6OCZ - chains C and K of the 28 polymer chains in the assembly; structure by X-ray diffraction, 2.65 A resolution.

== Chain C ==
Molecule: Proteasome subunit alpha
Organism: Mycobacterium tuberculosis (strain ATCC 25618 / H37Rv)
Notes: EC 3.4.25.1
UniProt: P9WHU1 (PSA_MYCTU); residue numbers follow UniProt; this construct covers 10-248
Amino-acid sequence (240 residues; each row starts with the number of its first residue):
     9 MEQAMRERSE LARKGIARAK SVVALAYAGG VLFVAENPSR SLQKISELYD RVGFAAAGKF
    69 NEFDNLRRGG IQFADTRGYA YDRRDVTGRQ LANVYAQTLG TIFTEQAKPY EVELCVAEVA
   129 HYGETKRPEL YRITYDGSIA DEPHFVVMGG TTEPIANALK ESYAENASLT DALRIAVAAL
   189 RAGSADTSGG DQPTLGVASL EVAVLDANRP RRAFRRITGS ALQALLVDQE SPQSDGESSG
Disordered / not traced: 192-202, 237-248
Sequence notes: initiating methionine (9)
Residues lining bound ligands: dimethylformamide (DMF): Asn-73, Leu-74, Gly-77, Gly-78, Val-102, Tyr-103, Thr-106
Curated features (UniProtKB/Swiss-Prot):
  - modified residue (Phosphothreonine): Thr-84, Thr-178, Thr-202

== Chain K ==
Molecule: Proteasome subunit beta
Organism: Mycobacterium tuberculosis (strain ATCC 25618 / H37Rv)
Notes: EC 3.4.25.1
UniProt: P9WHT9 (PSB_MYCTU); residues 1-234 here correspond to UniProt positions 58-291 (UniProt number = residue number + 57)
Amino-acid sequence (234 residues; each row starts with the number of its first residue):
     1 TTIVALKYPG GVVMAGDRRS TQGNMISGRD VRKVYITDDY TATGIAGTAA VAVEFARLYA
    61 VELEHYEKLE GVPLTFAGKI NRLAIMVRGN LAAAMQGLLA LPLLAGYDIH ASDPQSAGRI
   121 VSFDAAGGWN IEEEGYQAVG SGSLFAKSSM KKLYSQVTDG DSGLRVAVEA LYDAADDDSA
   181 TGGPDLVRGI FPTAVIIDAD GAVDVPESRI AELARAIIES RSGADTFGSD GGEK
Disordered / not traced: 224-234
Residues lining bound ligands:
  - M6Y (N-{(2S)-1-({(2S)-1-[(2,4-difluorobenzyl)amino]-1-oxopropan-2-yl}amino)-1,4-dioxo-4-[(2R)-2-phenylpyrrolidin-1-yl]butan-2-yl}-5-methyl-1,2-oxazole-3-carboxamide (non-preferred name)), molecule 1: Thr-1, Arg-19, Ser-20, Thr-21, Gln-22, Ser-27, Val-31, Arg-32, Lys-33, Tyr-35, Ile-45, Gly-47, Thr-48, Ala-49, Ala-52, Val-53, Leu-98
  - M6Y, molecule 2: Leu-91, Ser-122, Phe-123, Asp-124, Ala-125, Ala-126, Gly-128, Trp-129, Asn-130
Curated features (UniProtKB/Swiss-Prot):
  - active site: Thr-1 (Nucleophile)
  - site: Thr-1 (Covalent link with the inhibitor MLN-273)
Reported in the primary citation:
  - binding site for M6Y: Thr-21, Ser-27, Gly-47, Ala-49, Ala-50, Asp-124, Ala-125, Ala-126

== Interface between chain C and chain K ==
Pairs across the interface (21):
  Arg-85(C) / Glu-70(K)  salt bridge
  Tyr-87(C) / Asn-81(K)  hydrogen bond (backbone-side chain)
  Ala-88(C) / Asn-81(K)  hydrogen bond (backbone-side chain)
  Ala-88(C) / Arg-82(K)  hydrogen bond (backbone-side chain)
  Ala-88(C) / Ile-85(K)
  Tyr-89(C) / Tyr-66(K)  hydrophobic
  Tyr-89(C) / Leu-74(K)  hydrophobic
  Tyr-89(C) / Gly-78(K)
  Tyr-89(C) / Asn-81(K)  hydrogen bond (backbone-side chain)
  Tyr-89(C) / Arg-82(K)
  Asp-90(C) / Thr-75(K)
  Asp-90(C) / Ala-77(K)
  Asp-90(C) / Gly-78(K)
  Arg-92(C) / Thr-75(K)
  Asp-93(C) / Tyr-66(K)
  Asp-93(C) / Leu-74(K)
  Asp-93(C) / Thr-75(K)  hydrogen bond (side chain-backbone)
  Asp-93(C) / Gly-78(K)
  Arg-97(C) / Glu-70(K)  hydrogen bond (side chain-backbone)
  Gln-98(C) / Tyr-66(K)  hydrogen bond
  Gln-98(C) / Glu-70(K)
Also at the interface, not in a pair above, chain K (12 interface residues in all): Gly-71, Val-72, Pro-73

== Summary ==
Chain C and chain K form an interface of 9 and 12 residues respectively; the contacts include 7 hydrogen bonds
and 1 salt bridge. Polar contacts include Arg-85(C)/Glu-70(K), Tyr-87(C)/Asn-81(K) and Ala-88(C)/Asn-81(K).
Chain C binds dimethylformamide. Ligands of chain K: compound M6Y. From the paper: a binding site for M6Y at
Thr-21(K), Ser-27(K) and Gly-47(K) among others.
Here chain C is Proteasome subunit alpha and chain K is Proteasome subunit beta, both from Mycobacterium
tuberculosis (strain ATCC 25618 / H37Rv). Entry 6OCZ (Crystal Structure of Mycobacterium tuberculosis
Proteasome in Complex with Phenylimidazole-based Inhibitor A86) was determined by X-ray diffraction, deposited
together with 6OCW and 6ODE.
